PDB entry 9F04 | electron microscopy, 4.10 A resolution (low resolution: residue-level contacts below are approximate; hydrogen-bond / salt-bridge calls are withheld) | chains D and C of the 8 polymer chains in the assembly

# Chain D (and C)
Molecule: Capsid protein
From: Staphylococcus phage 812
Notes: chain C of this document is another copy of the same molecule, construct and numbering; everything in this record applies to it too
UniProt: A1YTP2 (A1YTP2_9CAUD); numbering as in UniProt (aligned over 1-142)
Sequence (142 residues; numbered 1 to 142; the number before each row is that of its first residue):
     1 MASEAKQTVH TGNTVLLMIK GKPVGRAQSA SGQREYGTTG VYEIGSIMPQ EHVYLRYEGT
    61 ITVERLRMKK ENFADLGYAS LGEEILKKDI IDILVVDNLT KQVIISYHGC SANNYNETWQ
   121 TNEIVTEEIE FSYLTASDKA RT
Not modelled in the structure: 1, 141-142

# Interface between chain D and chain C
Residue-residue contacts (6):
  Glu51(D) - Gln7(C)
  Glu51(D) - Thr8(C)
  Glu51(D) - Val9(C)
  His52(D) - Ala2(C)
  Val53(D) - Gln7(C)
  Tyr54(D) - Ala2(C)
Other interface residues (no listed pair), chain D (6 interface residues in all): Val41, Leu55
Other interface residues (no listed pair), chain C (6 interface residues in all): Lys6, Asn13

# Summary
Chain D and chain C each contribute 6 residues to their interface.
Chain D and chain C are both Capsid protein (Staphylococcus phage 812); the structure, Cryo-EM structure of
Staphylococcus aureus bacteriophage phi812 tail in the pre-contraction state - tube and sheath ..., was
determined by electron microscopy.
